PDB entry 7AAV | electron microscopy, 4.20 A resolution (low resolution: residue-level contacts below are approximate; hydrogen-bond / salt-bridge calls are withheld) | chains A and v of the 17 polymer chains in the assembly

[Chain A]
Molecule: Pre-mRNA-processing-splicing factor 8
Organism: Homo sapiens
Reference sequence: Q6P2Q9 (PRP8_HUMAN); residue numbers follow UniProt; this construct covers 1-2335
Chain sequence (2335 residues; row label = number of the first residue in the row):
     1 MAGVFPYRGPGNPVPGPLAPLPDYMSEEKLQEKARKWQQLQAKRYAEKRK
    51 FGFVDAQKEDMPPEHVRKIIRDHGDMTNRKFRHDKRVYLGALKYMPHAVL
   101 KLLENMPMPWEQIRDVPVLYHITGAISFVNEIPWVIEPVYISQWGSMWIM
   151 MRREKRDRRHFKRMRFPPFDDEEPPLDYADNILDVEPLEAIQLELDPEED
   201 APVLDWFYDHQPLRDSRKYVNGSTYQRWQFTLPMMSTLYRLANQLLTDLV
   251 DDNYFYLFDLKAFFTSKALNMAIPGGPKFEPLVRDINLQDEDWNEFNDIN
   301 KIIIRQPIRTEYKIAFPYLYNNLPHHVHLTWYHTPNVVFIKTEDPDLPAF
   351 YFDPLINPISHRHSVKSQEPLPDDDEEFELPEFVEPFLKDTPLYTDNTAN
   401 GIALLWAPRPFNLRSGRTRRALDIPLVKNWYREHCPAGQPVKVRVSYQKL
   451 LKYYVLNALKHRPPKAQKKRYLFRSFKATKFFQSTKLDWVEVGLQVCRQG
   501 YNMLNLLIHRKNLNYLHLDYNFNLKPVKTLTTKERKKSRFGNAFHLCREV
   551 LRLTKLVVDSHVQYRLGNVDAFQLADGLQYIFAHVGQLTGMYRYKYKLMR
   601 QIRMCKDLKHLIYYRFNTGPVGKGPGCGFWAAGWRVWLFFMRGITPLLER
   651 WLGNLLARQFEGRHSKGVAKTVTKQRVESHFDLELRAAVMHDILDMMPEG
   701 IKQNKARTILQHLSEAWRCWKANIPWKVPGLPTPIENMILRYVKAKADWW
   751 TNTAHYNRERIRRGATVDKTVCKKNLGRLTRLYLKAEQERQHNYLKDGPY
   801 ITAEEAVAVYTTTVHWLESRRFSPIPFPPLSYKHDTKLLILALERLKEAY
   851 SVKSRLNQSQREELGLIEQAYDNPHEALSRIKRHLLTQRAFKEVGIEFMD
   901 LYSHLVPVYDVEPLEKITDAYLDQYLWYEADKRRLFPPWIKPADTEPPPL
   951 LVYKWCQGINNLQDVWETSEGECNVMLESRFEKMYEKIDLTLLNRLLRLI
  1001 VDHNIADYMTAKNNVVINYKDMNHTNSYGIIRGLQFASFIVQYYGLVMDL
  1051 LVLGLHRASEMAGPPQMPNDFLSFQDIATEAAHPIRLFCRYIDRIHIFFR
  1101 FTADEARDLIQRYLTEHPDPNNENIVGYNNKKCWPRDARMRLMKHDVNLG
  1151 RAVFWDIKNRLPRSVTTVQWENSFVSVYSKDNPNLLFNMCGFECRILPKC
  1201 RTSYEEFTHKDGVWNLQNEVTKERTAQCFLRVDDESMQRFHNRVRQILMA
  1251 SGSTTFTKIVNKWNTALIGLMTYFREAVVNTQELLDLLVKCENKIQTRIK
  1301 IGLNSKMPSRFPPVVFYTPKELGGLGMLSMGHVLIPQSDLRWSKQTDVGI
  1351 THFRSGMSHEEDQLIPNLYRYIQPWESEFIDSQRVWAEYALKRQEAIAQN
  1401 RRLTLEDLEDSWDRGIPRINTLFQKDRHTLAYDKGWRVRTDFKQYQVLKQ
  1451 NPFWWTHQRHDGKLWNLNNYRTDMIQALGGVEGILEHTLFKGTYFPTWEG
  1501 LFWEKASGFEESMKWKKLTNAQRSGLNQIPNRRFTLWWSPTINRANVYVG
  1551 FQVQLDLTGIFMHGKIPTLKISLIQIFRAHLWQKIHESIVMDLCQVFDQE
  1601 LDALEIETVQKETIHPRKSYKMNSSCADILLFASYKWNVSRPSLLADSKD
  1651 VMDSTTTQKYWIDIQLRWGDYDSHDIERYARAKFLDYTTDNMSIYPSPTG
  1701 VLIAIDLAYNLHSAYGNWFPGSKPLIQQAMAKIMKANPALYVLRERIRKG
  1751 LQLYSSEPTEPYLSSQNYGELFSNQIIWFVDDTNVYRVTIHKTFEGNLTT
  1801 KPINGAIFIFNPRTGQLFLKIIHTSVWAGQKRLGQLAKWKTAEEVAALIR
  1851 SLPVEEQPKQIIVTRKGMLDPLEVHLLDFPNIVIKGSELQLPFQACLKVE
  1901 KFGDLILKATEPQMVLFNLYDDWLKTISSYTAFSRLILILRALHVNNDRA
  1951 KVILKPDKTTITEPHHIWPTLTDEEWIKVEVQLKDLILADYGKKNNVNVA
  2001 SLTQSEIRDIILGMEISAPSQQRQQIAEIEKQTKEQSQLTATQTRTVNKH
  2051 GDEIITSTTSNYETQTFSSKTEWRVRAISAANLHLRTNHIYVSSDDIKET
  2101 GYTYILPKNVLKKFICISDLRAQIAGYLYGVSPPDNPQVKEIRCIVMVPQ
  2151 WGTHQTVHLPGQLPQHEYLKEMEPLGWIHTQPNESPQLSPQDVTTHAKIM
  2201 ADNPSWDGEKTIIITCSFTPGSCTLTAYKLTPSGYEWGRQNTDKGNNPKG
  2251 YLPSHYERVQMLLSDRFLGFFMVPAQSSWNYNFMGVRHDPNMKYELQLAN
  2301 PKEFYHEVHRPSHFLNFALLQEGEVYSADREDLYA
Unresolved in the structure: 1-62, 664-676, 1504-1527, 1756-2335
Small-molecule neighbours: D-chiro inositol hexakisphosphate (KGN): Gln579, His610, Tyr613, Lys623, Gly624, Pro625
Swiss-Prot annotation at these positions:
  - region: Met1513 to Leu1526 (Important for branch point selection), Pro2301 to Ala2335 (Required for interaction with EFTUD2 and SNRNP200)
  - modified residue: Ala2 (N-acetylalanine), Ser859 (Phosphoserine), Ser1358 (Phosphoserine), Lys1425 (N6,N6-dimethyllysine), Lys1463 (N6-acetyllysine)
  - natural variant: Pro2301 (P2301T: In RP13), Phe2304 (F2304L: In RP13), His2309 (H2309P: In RP13; H2309R: In RP13), Arg2310 (R2310G: In RP13; R2310K: In RP13), Phe2314 (F2314L: In RP13), Tyr2334 (Y2334N: In RP13)
  - mutagenesis: Val1788 (V1788D: Strongly reduced interaction with RNA), Thr1789 (T1789P: Strongly reduced interaction with RNA)

[Chain v]
Molecule: SNW domain-containing protein 1
Organism: Homo sapiens
Reference sequence: Q13573 (SNW1_HUMAN); residue numbers follow UniProt; this construct covers 1-536
Chain sequence (536 residues; row label = number of the first residue in the row):
     1 MALTSFLPAPTQLSQDQLEAEEKARSQRSRQTSLVSSRREPPPYGYRKGW
    51 IPRLLEDFGDGGAFPEIHVAQYPLDMGRKKKMSNALAIQVDSEGKIKYDA
   101 IARQGQSKDKVIYSKYTDLVPKEVMNADDPDLQRPDEEAIKEITEKTRVA
   151 LEKSVSQKVAAAMPVRAADKLAPAQYIRYTPSQQGVAFNSGAKQRVIRMV
   201 EMQKDPMEPPRFKINKKIPRGPPSPPAPVMHSPSRKMTVKEQQEWKIPPC
   251 ISNWKNAKGYTIPLDKRLAADGRGLQTVHINENFAKLAEALYIADRKARE
   301 AVEMRAQVERKMAQKEKEKHEEKLREMAQKARERRAGIKTHVEKEDGEAR
   351 ERDEIRHDRRKERQHDRNLSRAAPDKRSKLQRNENRDISEVIALGVPNPR
   401 TSNEVQYDQRLFNQSKGMDSGFAGGEDEIYNVYDQAWRGGKDMAQSIYRP
   451 SKNLDKDMYGDDLEARIKTNRFVPDKEFSGSDRRQRGREGPVQFEEDPFG
   501 LDKFLEEAKQHGGSKRPSDSSRPKEHEHEGKKRRKE
Unresolved in the structure: 1-128, 163-175, 256-276, 335-404, 439-536
Swiss-Prot annotation at these positions:
  - region: Gly59 to Lys79 (Interaction with PPIL1)
  - modified residue: Ala2 (N-acetylalanine), Ser14 (Phosphoserine), Ser182 (Phosphoserine), Ser190 (Phosphoserine), Ser224 (Phosphoserine), Ser232 (Phosphoserine), Ser234 (Phosphoserine), Ser446 (Phosphoserine), Ser479 (Phosphoserine), Ser481 (Phosphoserine)
  - cross-link (Glycyl lysine isopeptide (Lys-Gly)): Lys23 (interchain with G-Cter in SUMO2), Lys81 (interchain with G-Cter in SUMO2), Lys97 (interchain with G-Cter in SUMO2), Lys115 (interchain with G-Cter in SUMO2), Lys122 (interchain with G-Cter in SUMO2), Lys141 (interchain with G-Cter in SUMO2), Lys158 (interchain with G-Cter in SUMO2), Lys170 (interchain with G-Cter in SUMO2), Lys193 (interchain with G-Cter in SUMO2), Lys240 (interchain with G-Cter in SUMO2), Lys258 (interchain with G-Cter in SUMO2), Lys286 (interchain with G-Cter in SUMO2), Lys339 (interchain with G-Cter in SUMO2), Lys344 (interchain with G-Cter in SUMO2), Lys416 (interchain with G-Cter in SUMO2), Lys441 (interchain with G-Cter in SUMO2), Lys452 (interchain with G-Cter in SUMO2), Lys509 (interchain with G-Cter in SUMO2)
  - mutagenesis: Glu66 (E66A/R: Abolishes interaction with PPIL1), Met76 (M76A: Abolishes interaction with PPIL1)

[Chain A / chain v interface]
Residue-residue contacts (38):
  Gly90(A) with Pro209(v)
  Ala91(A) with Met207(v)
  Phe476(A) with Pro206(v)
  Phe481(A) with Gln203(v); Asp205(v)
  Phe660(A) with Pro209(v); Pro210(v); Phe212(v); Lys213(v)
  Glu661(A) with Lys213(v); Ile214(v)
  His712(A) with Cys250(v)
  Gly730(A) with Pro248(v)
  Pro732(A) with Glu244(v); Lys246(v)
  Leu795(A) with His279(v); Ile280(v)
  Lys796(A) with Ile280(v)
  Ala803(A) with Leu287(v)
  Asn1261(A) with Asp427(v)
  Lys1262(A) with Asp427(v)
  Thr1265(A) with Asp427(v)
  Arg1401(A) with Val405(v)
  Arg1402(A) with Gln406(v); Tyr407(v); Asp408(v)
  Leu1403(A) with Tyr407(v); Asp408(v)
  Phe1423(A) with Asn413(v)
  Lys1425(A) with Ser415(v)
  Asp1426(A) with Met418(v)
  Asn1451(A) with Gly424(v); Gly425(v)
  Pro1452(A) with Gly425(v)
  Gln1458(A) with Asp419(v); Ser420(v); Gly421(v)
  Arg1459(A) with Asp419(v)
Other interface residues (no listed pair), chain A (41 interface residues in all): Arg86, Leu656, Pro698, Glu699, Lys702, Gln711, Glu715, Asp797, Glu848, Ala1396, Ile1397, Thr1404, Gln1424, Gln1450, Phe1453, His1457
Other interface residues (no listed pair), chain v (41 interface residues in all): Lys204, Glu208, Met237, Glu241, Trp245, Asn281, Leu411, Gln414, Lys416, Phe422, Ala423, Glu428

[Overview]
Chain A and chain v each contribute 41 residues to their interface. Ligands of chain A: D-chiro inositol
hexakisphosphate. UniProt lists 2 mutagenesis sites on chain A; 2 mutagenesis sites on chain v.
Here chain A is Pre-mRNA-processing-splicing factor 8 and chain v is SNW domain-containing protein 1, both
from Homo sapiens. Entry 7AAV (Human pre-Bact-2 spliceosome core structure) was determined by electron
microscopy (same publication as 7ABF and 7ABH).
